PDB entry 6M6U | X-ray diffraction, 2.35 A resolution | chains B and C of the 8 polymer chains in the assembly

# Chain B (and C)
Name: Toxin-antitoxin system toxin HepN family
From: Shewanella oneidensis MR-1
Notes: chain C of this document is another copy of the same molecule, construct and numbering; everything in this record applies to it too
UniProtKB: Q8ECH6 (Q8ECH6_SHEON); numbering as in UniProt (aligned over 1-133)
Sequence (133 residues; row label = number of the first residue in the row):
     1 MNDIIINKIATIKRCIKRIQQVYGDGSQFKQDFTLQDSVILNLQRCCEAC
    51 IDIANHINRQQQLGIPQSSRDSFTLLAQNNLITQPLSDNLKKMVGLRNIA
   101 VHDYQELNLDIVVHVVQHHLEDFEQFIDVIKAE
Unresolved in the structure: 1
Curated features (UniProtKB/Swiss-Prot):
  - motif: Arg97 to Tyr104 (RX(4)HXY motif)
  - active site: Arg97, His102
  - modified residue: Tyr104 (O-tri-AMP-tyrosine)
Reported in the primary citation:
  - mutagenesis - Y104A: decreased growth with Toxin-antitoxin system antitoxin MntA family

# How chain B and chain C interact
Contacting residue pairs (38):
  Lys8(B) - His102(C)
  Thr11(B) - Tyr104(C)
  Arg14(B) - Tyr104(C)  hydrogen bond
  Arg14(B) - Gln105(C)
  Cys15(B) - Tyr104(C)
  Arg18(B) - Phe33(C)
  Arg18(B) - Thr34(C)  hydrogen bond
  Arg18(B) - Asp37(C)  salt bridge
  Val22(B) - Thr34(C)
  Phe33(B) - Arg18(C)
  Thr34(B) - Arg18(C)  hydrogen bond
  Thr34(B) - Val22(C)
  Thr34(B) - Thr34(C)
  Asp37(B) - Arg18(C)  salt bridge
  Asp37(B) - Ser38(C)  hydrogen bond
  Asp37(B) - Leu41(C)
  Asp37(B) - Asn42(C)  hydrogen bond
  Asp37(B) - Arg45(C)  salt bridge
  Ser38(B) - Thr34(C)
  Ser38(B) - Asp37(C)  hydrogen bond
  Ile40(B) - Leu41(C)  hydrophobic
  Leu41(B) - Asp37(C)
  Leu41(B) - Leu41(C)  hydrophobic
  Asn42(B) - Asp37(C)  hydrogen bond
  Gln44(B) - Gln44(C)  hydrogen bond
  Gln44(B) - Val101(C)
  Arg45(B) - Asp37(C)  salt bridge
  Arg45(B) - Tyr104(C)
  Glu48(B) - Val101(C)
  Glu48(B) - His102(C)  salt bridge
  Asp52(B) - His102(C)
  Ala100(B) - Arg45(C)  hydrogen bond (backbone-side chain)
  Val101(B) - Gln44(C)
  Val101(B) - Arg45(C)  hydrogen bond (backbone-side chain)
  His102(B) - Lys8(C)
  His102(B) - Glu48(C)  salt bridge
  Tyr104(B) - Arg45(C)
  Gln105(B) - Arg14(C)
Interface residues without a listed pair, chain C (20 interface residues in all): Ile40, Ala100, Leu107

# Summary
The interface between chain B and chain C involves 22 residues on one side and 20 on the other, with 10
hydrogen bonds and 6 salt bridges. Polar contacts include Arg18(B)-Asp37(C), Asp37(B)-Arg45(C) and
Glu48(B)-His102(C). From the paper: Y104A of chain B reduces growth with Toxin-antitoxin system antitoxin MntA
family.
Chain B and chain C are both Toxin-antitoxin system toxin HepN family (Shewanella oneidensis MR-1); the
structure, Crystal structure the toxin-antitoxin MntA-HpeT mutant-D39ED41E, was determined by X-ray
diffraction (same publication as 6M6V, 6M6W and 7BXO).
